7LMA - chains H and B of the 8 polymer chains in the assembly; structure by electron microscopy, 3.30 A resolution.

Chain H:
Name: Telomerase La-related protein p65
Organism: Tetrahymena thermophila
UniProtKB: W7X6T2 (LARP7_TETTS); numbering as in UniProt (aligned over 1-542)
Amino-acid sequence (542 residues; numbered 1 to 542; the number before each row is that of its first residue):
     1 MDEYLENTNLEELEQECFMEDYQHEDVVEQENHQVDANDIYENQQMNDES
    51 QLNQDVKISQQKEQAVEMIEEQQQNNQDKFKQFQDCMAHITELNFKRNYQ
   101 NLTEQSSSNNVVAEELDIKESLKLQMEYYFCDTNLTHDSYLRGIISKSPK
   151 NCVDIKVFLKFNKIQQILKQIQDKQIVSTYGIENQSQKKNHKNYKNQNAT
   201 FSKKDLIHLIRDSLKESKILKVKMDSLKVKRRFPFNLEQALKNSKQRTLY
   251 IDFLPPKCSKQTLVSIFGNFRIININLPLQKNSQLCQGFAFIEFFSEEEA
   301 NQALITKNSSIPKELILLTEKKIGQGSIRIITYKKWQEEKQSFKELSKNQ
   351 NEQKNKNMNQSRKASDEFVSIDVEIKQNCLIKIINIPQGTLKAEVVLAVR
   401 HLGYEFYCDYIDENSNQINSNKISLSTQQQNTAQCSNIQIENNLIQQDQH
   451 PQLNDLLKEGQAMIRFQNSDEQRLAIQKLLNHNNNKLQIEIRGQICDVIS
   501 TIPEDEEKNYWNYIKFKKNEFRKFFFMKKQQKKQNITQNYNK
Unresolved in the structure: 1-114, 170-201, 238-377, 413-459, 533-542
Swiss-Prot annotation at these positions:
  - mutagenesis: Tyr407 (Y407A: Decreased binding to TER RNA stem-loop IV), Arg465 (R465A: Decreased binding to TER RNA stem-loop IV)

Chain B:
Molecule: Telomerase RNA
Organism: Tetrahymena thermophila
Sequence (159 nucleotides; numbered 1 to 159; the number before each row is that of its first residue):
     1 AUACCCGCUUAAUUCAUUCAGAUCUGUAAUAGAACUGUCAUUCAACCCCA
    51 AAAAUCUAGUGCUGAUAUAACCUUCACCAAUUAGGUUCAAAUAAGUGGUA
   101 AUGCGGGACAAAAGACUAUCGACAUUUGAUACACUAUUUAUCAAUGGAUG
   151 UCUUAUUUU
Unresolved in the structure: 1-3

How chain H and chain B interact:
Pairs across the interface (47):
  His137(H) - U156(B)  phosphate contact
  Asp138(H) - U156(B)  phosphate contact
  Ser139(H) - A110(B)  base contact
  Tyr140(H) - U159(B)  base contact
  Gly143(H) - A108(B)  phosphate contact
  Lys147(H) - G107(B)  hydrogen bond to the base
  Pro149(H) - C4(B)  sugar contact
  Cys152(H) - C75(B)  base contact
  Lys160(H) - U157(B)  base contact
  Phe161(H) - U159(B)  phosphate contact
  Asn162(H) - U158(B)  phosphate contact
  Asn162(H) - U159(B)  hydrogen bond to the phosphate
  Lys163(H) - U158(B)  phosphate contact
  Lys163(H) - U159(B)  hydrogen bond to the phosphate
  Ile164(H) - U159(B)  hydrogen bond to the phosphate
  Lys221(H) - C75(B)  hydrogen bond to the base
  Val222(H) - C75(B)  base contact
  Lys223(H) - C75(B)  base contact
  Lys228(H) - C75(B)  hydrogen bond to the base
  Val229(H) - C75(B)  base contact
  Lys230(H) - C75(B)  base contact
  Lys392(H) - U141(B)  sugar contact
  Lys392(H) - C142(B)  salt bridge to the phosphate
  Ala393(H) - U141(B)  sugar contact
  Arg400(H) - A140(B)  hydrogen bond to the sugar
  Arg400(H) - U141(B)  salt bridge to the phosphate
  Glu405(H) - A122(B)  base contact
  Phe406(H) - A122(B)  base contact
  Tyr407(H) - G121(B)  hydrogen bond to the base
  Tyr407(H) - A122(B)  hydrogen bond to the phosphate
  Asp409(H) - G121(B)  hydrogen bond to the base
  Arg465(H) - G121(B)  base contact
  Arg465(H) - A122(B)  base contact
  Phe466(H) - A122(B)  base contact
  Gln467(H) - A122(B)  base contact
  Tyr510(H) - G121(B)  hydrogen bond to the base
  Ile514(H) - G121(B)  base contact
  Lys518(H) - C120(B)  salt bridge to the phosphate
  Lys518(H) - G121(B)  phosphate contact
  Phe521(H) - G121(B)  sugar contact
  Phe521(H) - C123(B)  base contact
  Arg522(H) - U119(B)  salt bridge to the phosphate
  Arg522(H) - C120(B)  salt bridge to the phosphate
  Phe525(H) - C120(B)  base contact
  Phe525(H) - G147(B)  base contact
  Phe526(H) - U117(B)  base contact
  Lys529(H) - G147(B)  base contact
Also at the interface, not in a pair above, chain H (44 interface residues in all): Tyr129, Leu141, Ile144, Ser226, Val396, Lys517, Lys528
Also at the interface, not in a pair above, chain B (21 interface residues in all): G146, A155
The authors on this interface:
  - interface residues, chain B: C75(B)

Summary:
44 residues of chain H and 21 residues of chain B are in contact; the contacts include 11 hydrogen bonds and 5
salt bridges. Among the polar pairs are Lys147(H)-G107(B), Lys221(H)-C75(B) and Lys228(H)-C75(B). UniProt
lists 2 mutagenesis sites on chain H. From the paper: the interface residue C75(B).
Chain H is Telomerase La-related protein p65 and chain B is Telomerase RNA, both from Tetrahymena thermophila;
the structure, Tetrahymena telomerase T3D2 structure at 3.3 Angstrom, was determined by electron microscopy
together with 7LMB from the same study.
